PDB entry 1H7W | X-ray diffraction, 1.90 A resolution | chains A and B

[Chain A (and B)]
Protein: Dihydropyrimidine dehydrogenase
Organism: Sus scrofa
Notes: EC 1.3.1.2; chain B of this document is another copy of the same molecule, construct and numbering; everything in this record applies to it too
UniProtKB: Q28943 (DPYD_PIG); residues 1-1025 here = UniProt positions 1-1025
Sequence (1025 residues; numbered 1 to 1025; the number before each row is that of its first residue):
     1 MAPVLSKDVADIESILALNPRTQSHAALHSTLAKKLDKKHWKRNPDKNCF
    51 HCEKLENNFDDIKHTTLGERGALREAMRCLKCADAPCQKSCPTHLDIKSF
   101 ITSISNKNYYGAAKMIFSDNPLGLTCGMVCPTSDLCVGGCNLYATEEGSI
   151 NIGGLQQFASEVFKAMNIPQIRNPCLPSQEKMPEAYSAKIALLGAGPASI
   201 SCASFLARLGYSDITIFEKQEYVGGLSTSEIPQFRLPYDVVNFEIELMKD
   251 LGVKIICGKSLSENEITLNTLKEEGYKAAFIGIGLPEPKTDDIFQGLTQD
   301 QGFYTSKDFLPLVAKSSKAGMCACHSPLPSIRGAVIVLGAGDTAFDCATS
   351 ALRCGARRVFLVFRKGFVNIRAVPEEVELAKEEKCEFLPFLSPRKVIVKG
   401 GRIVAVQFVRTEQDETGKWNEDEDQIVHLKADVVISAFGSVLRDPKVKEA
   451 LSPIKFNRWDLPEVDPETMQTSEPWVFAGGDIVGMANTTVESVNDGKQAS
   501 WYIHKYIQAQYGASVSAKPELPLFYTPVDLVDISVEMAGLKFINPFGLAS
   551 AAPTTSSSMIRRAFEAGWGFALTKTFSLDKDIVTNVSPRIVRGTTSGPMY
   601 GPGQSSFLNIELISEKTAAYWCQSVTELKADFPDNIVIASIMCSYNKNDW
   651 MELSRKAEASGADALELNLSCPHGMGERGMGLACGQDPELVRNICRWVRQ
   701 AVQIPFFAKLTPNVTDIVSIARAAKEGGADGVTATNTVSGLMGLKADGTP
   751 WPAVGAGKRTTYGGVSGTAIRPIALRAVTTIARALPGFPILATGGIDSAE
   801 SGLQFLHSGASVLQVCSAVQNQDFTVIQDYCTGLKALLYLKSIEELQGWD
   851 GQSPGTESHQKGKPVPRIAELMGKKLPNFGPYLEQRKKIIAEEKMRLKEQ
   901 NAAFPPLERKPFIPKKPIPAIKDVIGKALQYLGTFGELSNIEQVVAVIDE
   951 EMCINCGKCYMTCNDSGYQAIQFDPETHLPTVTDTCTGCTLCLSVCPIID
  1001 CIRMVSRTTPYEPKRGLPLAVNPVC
Not modelled in the structure: 1, 1018-1025 (chain B: 1, 1019-1025)
Construct notes: conflict Asp60 (Gly in Q28943)
Swiss-Prot annotation at these positions:
  - active site: Cys671 (Proton acceptor)
  - binding site ([4Fe-4S] cluster): Cys79, Cys82, Cys87, Cys91, Cys130, Cys136, Cys140, Gln156, Cys953, Cys956, Cys959, Cys963, Cys986, Cys989, Cys992, Cys996
  - binding site (FAD): Val129, Gly194 to Ala198, Glu218 to Leu226, Arg235, Leu261, Gly480 to Thr489
  - binding site (NADP(+)): Ala340 to Thr343, Arg364, Lys365, Arg371, Ala437 to Gly439, Asp481 to Asn487
  - binding site (FMN): Ser550, Lys574, Thr575, Lys709, Gly767, Thr793 to Gly795, Cys816, Ser817
  - binding site (substrate): Asn609, Asn668 to Ser670, Asn736, Thr737
  - modified residue: Lys384 (N6-acetyllysine)
  - mutagenesis: Cys126 (C126A: No effect on enzyme activity. Reduced iron content), Gln156 (Q156E: Loss of enzyme activity. Reduces iron content), Arg235 (R235A/K: Loss of enzyme activity. Loss of FAD binding), Ser670 (S670A: Strongly reduced affinity for uracil. Reduces enzyme activity by 30%), Cys671 (C671A: Reduces catalytic activity by 99%), His673 (H673Q: Reduces activity by 50%)
Ion coordination: 4Fe-4S cluster Fe site 1: Cys79, Cys82, Cys87, Cys140; 4Fe-4S cluster Fe site 2: Cys91, Cys130, Cys136, Gln156; 4Fe-4S cluster Fe site 3: Cys953, Cys956, Cys959, Cys996; 4Fe-4S cluster Fe site 4: Cys963, Cys986, Cys989, Cys992
Ligand contacts:
  - FAD (flavin-adenine dinucleotide): Val129, Cys130, Pro131, Gly194, Ala195, Gly196, Pro197, Ala198, Ser199, Phe217, Glu218, Lys219, Gln220, Gly225, Leu226, Glu230, Ile231, Arg235, Lys259, Ser260, Leu261, Gly282, Ile283, Gly284, Leu285, Pro286, Leu310, Asp342, Thr343, Asp346, Val447, Gly479, Gly480, Asp481, Asn487, Thr488, Thr489, Ser492
  - FMN (flavin mononucleotide): Ala549, Ser550, Ala551, Ala552, Lys574, Thr575, Ile590, Asn609, Glu611, Leu612, Ile613, Ser640, Asn668, Lys709, Thr735, Asn736, Thr737, Ser766, Gly767, Ile770, Thr793, Gly794, Gly795, Gln814, Val815, Cys816, Ser817, Gln820
  - 4Fe-4S cluster (SF4), molecule 1: Cys79, Leu80, Lys81, Cys82, Ala85, Pro86, Cys87, Ile97, Lys98, Ile101, Gly139, Cys140, Asn141, Leu142, Ile150, Ile152
  - 4Fe-4S cluster (SF4), molecule 2: Cys91, Pro92, Thr93, Leu95, Ile97, Asn120, Cys126, Gly127, Cys130, Thr132, Leu135, Cys136, Ile152, Gly153, Gln156, Val490
  - 4Fe-4S cluster (SF4), molecule 3: Ala946, Cys963, Tyr968, Ala970, Ile971, Val982, Cys986, Thr987, Gly988, Cys989, Thr990, Leu991, Cys992, Met1004
  - 4Fe-4S cluster (SF4), molecule 4: Ile948, Cys953, Ile954, Asn955, Cys956, Gly957, Lys958, Cys959, Phe973, Pro980, Cys996, Pro997, Ile998, Cys1001, Ile1002
What the authors report for this chain:
  - 4Fe-4S cluster coordination: Gln156, Cys953, Cys963
  - binding site for flavin-adenine dinucleotide: Val129, Ala198, Glu218, Lys219, Leu226, Arg235, Leu261, Asp481, Thr489
  - binding site for flavin mononucleotide: Lys574, Lys709
  - contacts within the chain: Lys574-Glu611, Lys574-Leu612 (backbone contact)
  - catalytic residues: Cys671 (citing earlier work)
  - disease-associated variants - R235W, V335L, D974V, V995F: abolished catalytic activity (citing earlier work)

[Chain A / chain B interface]
Contacting residue pairs (537; chain A residue first):
  Pro3(A) with Gln623(B), hydrogen bond (backbone-side chain); Glu627(B)
  Val4(A) with Glu627(B)
  Leu5(A) with Ser557(B); Tyr620(B); Gln623(B); Ser624(B); Glu627(B), hydrogen bond (backbone-side chain)
  Ser6(A) with Ser557(B); Ser558(B); Arg561(B), hydrogen bond (backbone-side chain); Glu627(B), hydrogen bond
  Asp8(A) with Ser558(B), hydrogen bond; Arg562(B), salt bridge
  Leu16(A) with Arg562(B)
  Leu18(A) with Asp84(B)
  Asn19(A) with Arg562(B)
  Pro20(A) with Lys98(B); Asp823(B); Thr825(B)
  Arg21(A) with Thr825(B)
  Thr22(A) with Thr825(B); Gln828(B)
  Ser24(A) with Leu523(B)
  His25(A) with Glu520(B), salt bridge; Leu521(B); Leu523(B)
  Ala26(A) with Ser118(B); Asp119(B); Lys497(B); Leu521(B), hydrogen bond (backbone-backbone); Leu523(B)
  Ala27(A) with His94(B); Asp119(B), hydrogen bond (backbone-side chain); Lys497(B), hydrogen bond (backbone-side chain)
  Leu28(A) with Gln498(B); Pro519(B), hydrophobic; Leu521(B), hydrophobic
  His29(A) with His94(B); Asn494(B), hydrogen bond (backbone-side chain); Gln498(B), hydrogen bond (backbone-side chain)
  Ser30(A) with Pro466(B); Glu467(B); Asn494(B); Gln498(B), hydrogen bond (backbone-side chain)
  Thr31(A) with Met485(B); Glu491(B); Asn494(B), hydrogen bond; Asp495(B), hydrogen bond
  Leu32(A) with Pro466(B), hydrophobic; Met485(B)
  Lys34(A) with Gln88(B), hydrogen bond (side chain-backbone); Lys89(B), hydrogen bond (side chain-backbone); Cys91(B), hydrogen bond (side chain-backbone); Pro92(B); His94(B), hydrogen bond
  Lys35(A) with Met485(B); Glu491(B)
  Asp37(A) with Lys89(B)
  Lys38(A) with Asp134(B), salt bridge
  Trp41(A) with Pro86(B), hydrophobic; Lys89(B); Gly139(B)
  Lys42(A) with Ser133(B), hydrogen bond (side chain-backbone); Gly138(B)
  Arg43(A) with Gly138(B), hydrogen bond (backbone-backbone); Gly139(B); Cys140(B); Asn141(B), hydrogen bond; Tyr143(B); Ala144(B)
  Asn44(A) with Ser133(B), hydrogen bond (side chain-backbone); Gly138(B); Tyr143(B)
  Pro45(A) with Tyr143(B)
  Lys47(A) with Asp134(B); Arg371(B), hydrogen bond (side chain-backbone); Val373(B)
  Phe50(A) with Val368(B); Asn369(B)
  Thr66(A) with Glu146(B)
  Leu67(A) with Glu146(B)
  Gly68(A) with Glu146(B), hydrogen bond (backbone-side chain)
  Arg70(A) with Thr145(B); Glu146(B), salt bridge; Glu147(B), salt bridge
  Gly71(A) with Glu146(B)
  Leu73(A) with Pro598(B), hydrophobic
  Arg74(A) with Arg78(B); Glu147(B), salt bridge; Met599(B)
  Met77(A) with Ser596(B); Pro598(B), hydrophobic; Met599(B), hydrophobic
  Arg78(A) with Arg74(B)
  Leu80(A) with Ile954(B), hydrophobic; Cys956(B), hydrophobic; Lys958(B); Pro997(B), hydrophobic
  Lys81(A) with Met961(B)
  Cys82(A) with Cys956(B)
  Ala83(A) with Cys956(B), hydrogen bond (backbone-backbone); Met961(B), hydrophobic
  Asp84(A) with Leu18(B); His978(B), salt bridge
  Pro86(A) with Trp41(B), hydrophobic
  Gln88(A) with Lys34(B), hydrogen bond (backbone-side chain)
  Lys89(A) with Lys34(B), hydrogen bond (backbone-side chain); Asp37(B); Trp41(B)
  Cys91(A) with Lys34(B), hydrogen bond (backbone-side chain)
  Pro92(A) with Lys34(B)
  His94(A) with Ala27(B); His29(B); Lys34(B), hydrogen bond
  Lys98(A) with Pro20(B); Met961(B)
  Ser118(A) with Ala26(B)
  Asp119(A) with Ala26(B); Ala27(B), hydrogen bond (side chain-backbone)
  Ser133(A) with Lys42(B), hydrogen bond (backbone-side chain); Asn44(B), hydrogen bond (backbone-side chain)
  Asp134(A) with Lys38(B), salt bridge; Lys47(B)
  Gly138(A) with Lys42(B); Arg43(B), hydrogen bond (backbone-backbone); Asn44(B)
  Gly139(A) with Trp41(B); Arg43(B)
  Cys140(A) with Arg43(B)
  Asn141(A) with Arg43(B), hydrogen bond; Ile954(B); Asn955(B), hydrogen bond (side chain-backbone); Cys956(B)
  Tyr143(A) with Arg43(B); Asn44(B); Pro45(B); Lys861(B), hydrogen bond (backbone-side chain)
  Ala144(A) with Arg43(B); Gln860(B); Lys861(B); Ile954(B), hydrophobic
  Thr145(A) with Arg70(B); Ile954(B)
  Glu146(A) with Thr66(B); Leu67(B); Gly68(B), hydrogen bond (side chain-backbone); Arg70(B), salt bridge; Gly71(B); Lys861(B); Gly862(B)
  Glu147(A) with Arg70(B), salt bridge; Arg74(B), salt bridge
  Gly366(A) with Glu386(B)
  Phe367(A) with Phe367(B), hydrophobic; Glu386(B), hydrogen bond (backbone-side chain)
  Val368(A) with Phe50(B); Glu386(B)
  Asn369(A) with Phe50(B)
  Arg371(A) with Lys47(B), hydrogen bond (backbone-side chain)
  Val373(A) with Lys47(B)
  Lys384(A) with Val368(B)
  Glu386(A) with Gly366(B); Phe367(B); Val368(B); Phe390(B)
  Phe387(A) with Phe367(B); Pro389(B)
  Leu388(A) with Phe390(B), hydrophobic
  Pro389(A) with Phe387(B); Pro389(B)
  Phe390(A) with Glu386(B); Leu388(B), hydrophobic
  Leu391(A) with Arg410(B)
  Arg410(A) with Val427(B); His428(B), hydrogen bond (side chain-backbone); Leu429(B)
  Gln425(A) with Ile426(B); Val427(B); His428(B), hydrogen bond (side chain-backbone)
  Ile426(A) with Gln425(B)
  Val427(A) with Arg410(B); Gln425(B)
  His428(A) with Gln425(B), hydrogen bond (backbone-side chain)
  Lys430(A) with Glu415(B), salt bridge
  Pro466(A) with Ser30(B); Leu32(B), hydrophobic
  Glu467(A) with Ser30(B)
  Met485(A) with Thr31(B); Leu32(B); Lys35(B)
  Ala486(A) with Lys35(B)
  Glu491(A) with Thr31(B), hydrogen bond (backbone-side chain); Lys35(B), salt bridge
  Asn494(A) with His29(B), hydrogen bond (side chain-backbone); Ser30(B); Thr31(B), hydrogen bond
  Asp495(A) with Thr31(B), hydrogen bond
  Lys497(A) with Ala26(B); Ala27(B), hydrogen bond (side chain-backbone)
  Gln498(A) with Leu28(B); His29(B), hydrogen bond (side chain-backbone); Ser30(B), hydrogen bond (side chain-backbone)
  Pro519(A) with Leu28(B), hydrophobic
  Glu520(A) with His25(B)
  Leu521(A) with His25(B); Ala26(B), hydrogen bond (backbone-backbone); Leu28(B), hydrophobic
  Pro522(A) with Ala26(B)
  Leu523(A) with Ser24(B); His25(B); Ala26(B)
  Ala552(A) with Ser966(B)
  Pro553(A) with Asp965(B); Ser966(B)
  Thr555(A) with Gly967(B); Tyr968(B)
  Ser557(A) with Leu5(B); Ser6(B)
  Ser558(A) with Ser6(B); Asp8(B), hydrogen bond
  Met559(A) with Asn964(B); Asp965(B); Ser966(B); Gly967(B); Gln969(B)
  Arg561(A) with Ser6(B), hydrogen bond (side chain-backbone); Lys7(B)
  Arg562(A) with Asp8(B), salt bridge; Leu16(B); Asn19(B); Asn964(B), hydrogen bond (side chain-backbone); Asp965(B), salt bridge; Gln969(B)
  Ile582(A) with Arg1015(B)
  Val583(A) with Arg1015(B), hydrogen bond (backbone-side chain)
  Thr584(A) with Pro1013(B); Arg1015(B), hydrogen bond
  Asn585(A) with Asn940(B); Gln943(B), hydrogen bond (backbone-side chain); Tyr1011(B)
  Val586(A) with Phe935(B), hydrophobic; Ser939(B); Asn940(B); Gln943(B)
  Ser587(A) with Glu942(B); Gln943(B), hydrogen bond; Val944(B), hydrogen bond (side chain-backbone); Thr987(B); Gly988(B)
  Pro588(A) with Val944(B); Gly988(B); Thr990(B)
  Arg589(A) with Tyr968(B), hydrogen bond; Thr987(B), hydrogen bond; Cys989(B), hydrogen bond (backbone-backbone); Thr990(B)
  Ile590(A) with Cys989(B), hydrogen bond (backbone-backbone); Thr990(B); Leu991(B), hydrophobic; Ser994(B), hydrogen bond (backbone-side chain)
  Val591(A) with Ser994(B)
  Arg592(A) with Ser994(B), hydrogen bond (backbone-side chain)
  Thr595(A) with Ser605(B); Thr768(B), hydrogen bond (backbone-side chain); Ala769(B); Pro772(B)
  Ser596(A) with Met77(B); Ser596(B)
  Gly597(A) with Met77(B)
  Pro598(A) with Leu73(B), hydrophobic; Met77(B), hydrophobic
  Met599(A) with Arg74(B); Met77(B), hydrophobic
  Tyr600(A) with Arg74(B); Cys996(B); Pro997(B); Ile999(B), hydrophobic
  Gly601(A) with Lys958(B); Val995(B); Cys996(B); Pro997(B)
  Pro602(A) with Lys958(B)
  Gln604(A) with Ser994(B)
  Ser605(A) with Thr595(B)
  Phe607(A) with Leu991(B), hydrophobic
  Ile610(A) with Phe935(B)
  Leu612(A) with Phe935(B), hydrophobic
  Glu615(A) with Pro1013(B); Lys1014(B); Arg1015(B), hydrogen bond (backbone-side chain)
  Lys616(A) with Lys1014(B); Arg1015(B); Gly1016(B)
  Thr617(A) with Arg1015(B), hydrogen bond (backbone-backbone)
  Ala619(A) with Leu1017(B)
  Tyr620(A) with Leu5(B); Gly1016(B); Leu1017(B)
  Gln623(A) with Pro3(B), hydrogen bond (side chain-backbone); Leu5(B)
  Ser624(A) with Leu5(B)
  Glu627(A) with Pro3(B); Val4(B); Leu5(B), hydrogen bond (side chain-backbone); Ser6(B), hydrogen bond
  Gly676(A) with Asp716(B)
  Gly679(A) with Thr715(B)
  Met680(A) with Thr715(B)
  Gly681(A) with Thr715(B)
  Gln686(A) with Thr715(B)
  Asn713(A) with Thr715(B)
  Val714(A) with Thr715(B)
  Thr715(A) with Gly679(B); Met680(B); Gly681(B); Gln686(B); Asn713(B); Val714(B); Thr715(B), hydrogen bond (side chain-backbone)
  Asp716(A) with Gly679(B)
  Val738(A) with Ile773(B), hydrophobic
  Ser739(A) with Arg776(B), hydrogen bond
  Gly740(A) with Pro772(B); Arg776(B)
  Leu741(A) with Pro772(B), hydrogen bond (backbone-backbone); Leu775(B); Thr779(B)
  Met742(A) with Pro772(B), hydrophobic
  Gly743(A) with Leu775(B); Gln804(B)
  Leu744(A) with Gln804(B), hydrogen bond (backbone-side chain); His807(B); Ser808(B); Ala928(B), hydrophobic
  Lys745(A) with Asp850(B)
  Ala746(A) with Leu803(B); His807(B); Lys841(B), hydrogen bond (backbone-side chain); Asp850(B), hydrogen bond (backbone-side chain); Gly851(B)
  Asp747(A) with Lys841(B)
  Gly748(A) with His807(B); Ala928(B); Tyr931(B)
  Thr749(A) with Tyr931(B)
  Pro750(A) with Tyr931(B)
  Val754(A) with Ser939(B)
  Gly755(A) with Glu942(B)
  Ala756(A) with Glu942(B), hydrogen bond (backbone-side chain)
  Gly757(A) with Tyr931(B)
  Lys758(A) with Tyr931(B)
  Arg759(A) with Gln930(B), hydrogen bond (side chain-backbone); Tyr931(B); Leu932(B), hydrogen bond (side chain-backbone); Gly933(B); Glu937(B), salt bridge; Leu938(B)
  Thr760(A) with Tyr931(B), hydrogen bond (backbone-backbone); Leu932(B); Gly933(B), hydrogen bond (backbone-backbone); Leu938(B)
  Thr761(A) with Leu932(B); Gly933(B), hydrogen bond (side chain-backbone); Thr934(B); Phe935(B); Leu938(B)
  Tyr762(A) with Arg776(B); Thr779(B), hydrogen bond; Thr780(B), hydrogen bond (side chain-backbone); Leu932(B), hydrophobic
  Val765(A) with Pro772(B), hydrophobic
  Thr768(A) with Thr595(B), hydrogen bond (side chain-backbone)
  Ala769(A) with Thr595(B)
  Pro772(A) with Thr595(B); Gly740(B); Leu741(B), hydrogen bond (backbone-backbone); Met742(B), hydrophobic; Val765(B), hydrophobic
  Ile773(A) with Val738(B), hydrophobic; Ile773(B), hydrophobic
  Leu775(A) with Leu741(B); Gly743(B)
  Arg776(A) with Ser739(B), hydrogen bond; Gly740(B); Leu741(B); Tyr762(B)
  Thr779(A) with Leu741(B); Tyr762(B), hydrogen bond
  Thr780(A) with Tyr762(B), hydrogen bond
  Leu803(A) with Ala746(B)
  Gln804(A) with Gly743(B); Leu744(B), hydrogen bond (side chain-backbone)
  His807(A) with Leu744(B); Ala746(B); Gly748(B)
  Ser808(A) with Leu744(B)
  Val819(A) with Asp965(B); Ser966(B)
  Gln820(A) with Thr962(B), hydrogen bond (backbone-side chain); Ser966(B); Leu991(B); Val995(B)
  Asn821(A) with Lys958(B), hydrogen bond (backbone-side chain)
  Gln822(A) with Met961(B)
  Asp823(A) with Pro20(B); Met961(B); Asp965(B)
  Phe824(A) with Asp965(B), hydrogen bond (backbone-side chain)
  Thr825(A) with Pro20(B); Arg21(B); Thr22(B)
  Gln828(A) with Thr22(B)
  Lys841(A) with Ala746(B), hydrogen bond (side chain-backbone); Asp747(B)
  Asp850(A) with Lys745(B); Ala746(B), hydrogen bond (side chain-backbone)
  Gly851(A) with Ala746(B)
  Gln860(A) with Ala144(B)
  Lys861(A) with Tyr143(B), hydrogen bond (side chain-backbone); Ala144(B); Thr145(B); Glu146(B)
  Gly862(A) with Glu146(B)
  Ala928(A) with Leu744(B), hydrophobic; Gly748(B)
  Gln930(A) with Arg759(B), hydrogen bond (backbone-side chain)
  Tyr931(A) with Gly748(B); Thr749(B); Pro750(B); Gly757(B); Lys758(B); Arg759(B); Thr760(B), hydrogen bond (backbone-backbone)
  Leu932(A) with Leu741(B), hydrophobic; Arg759(B), hydrogen bond (backbone-side chain); Thr760(B); Tyr762(B), hydrophobic
  Gly933(A) with Arg759(B); Thr760(B), hydrogen bond (backbone-backbone); Thr761(B), hydrogen bond (backbone-side chain)
  Thr934(A) with Thr761(B)
  Phe935(A) with Val586(B), hydrophobic; Ile610(B); Leu612(B), hydrophobic; Thr761(B)
  Glu937(A) with Arg759(B), salt bridge
  Leu938(A) with Arg759(B); Thr760(B); Thr761(B)
  Ser939(A) with Val586(B); Val754(B)
  Asn940(A) with Thr584(B); Val586(B)
  Glu942(A) with Ser587(B); Gly755(B); Ala756(B), hydrogen bond (side chain-backbone)
  Gln943(A) with Asn585(B), hydrogen bond (side chain-backbone); Val586(B); Ser587(B), hydrogen bond
  Val944(A) with Ser587(B), hydrogen bond (backbone-side chain); Pro588(B)
  Ile954(A) with Leu80(B), hydrophobic; Asn141(B); Ala144(B), hydrophobic
  Asn955(A) with Asn141(B), hydrogen bond (backbone-side chain)
  Cys956(A) with Leu80(B), hydrophobic; Cys82(B); Ala83(B), hydrogen bond (backbone-backbone); Asn141(B)
  Lys958(A) with Leu80(B); Gly601(B); Pro602(B); Asn821(B), hydrogen bond (side chain-backbone)
  Met961(A) with Lys81(B); Ala83(B), hydrophobic; Lys98(B); Gln822(B); Asp823(B)
  Thr962(A) with Gln820(B), hydrogen bond (side chain-backbone)
  Asn964(A) with Met559(B); Arg562(B), hydrogen bond (backbone-side chain)
  Asp965(A) with Pro553(B); Met559(B); Arg562(B), salt bridge; Val819(B); Asp823(B); Phe824(B), hydrogen bond (side chain-backbone)
  Ser966(A) with Ala552(B); Pro553(B); Met559(B); Val819(B); Gln820(B)
  Gly967(A) with Thr555(B); Met559(B)
  Tyr968(A) with Thr555(B); Arg589(B), hydrogen bond
  Gln969(A) with Met559(B); Arg562(B)
  His978(A) with Asp84(B), salt bridge
  Thr987(A) with Ser587(B); Arg589(B), hydrogen bond
  Gly988(A) with Ser587(B); Pro588(B)
  Cys989(A) with Arg589(B), hydrogen bond (backbone-backbone); Ile590(B), hydrogen bond (backbone-backbone)
  Thr990(A) with Pro588(B); Arg589(B); Ile590(B)
  Leu991(A) with Ile590(B), hydrophobic; Phe607(B), hydrophobic; Gln820(B)
  Ser994(A) with Ile590(B), hydrogen bond (side chain-backbone); Val591(B); Arg592(B), hydrogen bond (side chain-backbone); Gln604(B)
  Val995(A) with Gly601(B); Gln820(B)
  Cys996(A) with Tyr600(B); Gly601(B)
  Pro997(A) with Leu80(B), hydrophobic; Tyr600(B); Gly601(B)
  Ile999(A) with Tyr600(B), hydrophobic
  Tyr1011(A) with Glu615(B)
  Pro1013(A) with Glu615(B)
  Lys1014(A) with Glu615(B); Lys616(B)
  Arg1015(A) with Ile582(B); Val583(B), hydrogen bond (side chain-backbone); Thr584(B), hydrogen bond; Glu615(B), hydrogen bond (side chain-backbone); Lys616(B); Thr617(B), hydrogen bond (backbone-backbone)
  Gly1016(A) with Lys616(B); Tyr620(B)
  Leu1017(A) with Thr617(B)
Also at the interface, not in a pair above, chain A (266 interface residues in all): Ala2, Lys7, Gln23, Ser90, Leu135, Leu142, Phe205, Arg358, Ala372, Cys385, Gln413, Asp424, Trp501, Tyr502, Thr594, Glu611, Leu628, Glu677, Trp751, Arg771, Arg783, Leu837, Gly957, Tyr960, Phe973, Pro975, Met1004
Also at the interface, not in a pair above, chain B (265 interface residues in all): Ala2, Gln23, Ser90, Lys107, Leu135, Leu142, Phe205, Arg358, Ala372, Lys381, Lys384, Gln413, Asp424, Ala486, Trp501, Tyr502, Pro522, Ala566, Thr594, Gly597, Glu611, Leu628, Trp751, Arg771, Arg783, Leu837, Gly957, Tyr960, Phe973, Pro975, Met1004

[Summary]
266 residues of chain A face 265 of chain B across their interface, with 120 hydrogen bonds and 19 salt
bridges. Among the polar pairs are Asp8(A)-Arg562(B), His25(A)-Glu520(B) and Lys38(A)-Asp134(B). From the
paper: the catalytic residue Cys671(A); R235W, V335L and D974V of chain A, among others, abolish catalytic
activity.
Chain A and chain B are both Dihydropyrimidine dehydrogenase (Sus scrofa); the structure, Dihydropyrimidine
dehydrogenase (DPD) from pig, was determined by X-ray diffraction together with 1H7X from the same study.
